PDB entry 7UZZ | electron microscopy, 4.45 A resolution (low resolution: residue-level contacts below are approximate; hydrogen-bond / salt-bridge calls are withheld) | chains G and H of the 11 polymer chains in the assembly

# Chain G
Molecule: 37-nt RNA strand
From: Staphylococcus epidermidis RP62A
Notes: fragment: Staphylococcus epidermidis RP62A CRISPR RNA: Repeat plus Spacer sequence 1
Sequence (37 nucleotides; row label = number of the first residue in the row):
     1 ACGAGAACACGUAUGCCGAAGUAUAUAAAUCAUCAGU
Not modelled in the structure: 31-37

# Chain H
Name: CRISPR system Cms protein Csm4
From: Staphylococcus epidermidis RP62A
UniProtKB: Q5HK92 (Q5HK92_STAEQ); residue numbers follow UniProt; this construct covers 1-304
Chain sequence (304 residues; each row starts with the number of its first residue):
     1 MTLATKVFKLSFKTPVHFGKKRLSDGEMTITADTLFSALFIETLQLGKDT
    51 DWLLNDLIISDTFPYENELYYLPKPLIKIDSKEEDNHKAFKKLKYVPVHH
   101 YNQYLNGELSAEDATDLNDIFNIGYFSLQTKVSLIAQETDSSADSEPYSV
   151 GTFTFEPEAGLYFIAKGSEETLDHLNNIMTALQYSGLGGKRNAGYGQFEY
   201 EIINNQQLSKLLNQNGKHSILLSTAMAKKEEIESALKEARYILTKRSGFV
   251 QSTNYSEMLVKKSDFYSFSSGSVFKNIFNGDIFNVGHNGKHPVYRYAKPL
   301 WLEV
Not modelled in the structure: 1-4, 82-85

# Chain G / chain H interface
Residue-residue contacts - 56 pairs, chain G then chain H:
  A1(G) with Ser-37(H); Phe-40(H); Ile-41(H); Leu-44(H); Gln-251(H); Ser-252(H); His-291(H); Pro-292(H); Val-293(H); Tyr-294(H)
  C2(G) with Thr-34(H); Ser-37(H); Ala-38(H); Ile-41(H); Gly-186(H); Leu-187(H); Gly-188(H); Arg-191(H); Phe-249(H); Gln-251(H); Lys-262(H)
  G3(G) with Gly-19(H); Lys-20(H); Lys-21(H); Arg-22(H); Thr-34(H); Ser-247(H); Gly-248(H); Phe-249(H); Arg-295(H)
  A4(G) with His-17(H); Phe-18(H); Leu-23(H); Gly-188(H); Gly-189(H); Phe-249(H); Gln-251(H)
  G5(G) with Gly-189(H); Lys-190(H); Arg-191(H)
  A6(G) with Asn-192(H)
  A7(G) with Leu-23(H); Val-132(H); Ser-133(H); Leu-134(H); Tyr-148(H)
  C8(G) with Val-132(H); Ser-133(H); Leu-134(H); Ile-135(H)
  A9(G) with Thr-130(H); Lys-131(H); Val-132(H)
  C10(G) with Val-132(H); Leu-134(H); Ser-145(H)
Interface residues without a listed pair, chain G (11 interface residues in all): G11
Interface residues without a listed pair, chain H (47 interface residues in all): Glu-138, Pro-147, Leu-182, Arg-246, Val-250, Thr-253, Glu-257, Met-258

# Summary
The interface between chain G and chain H involves 11 residues on one side and 47 on the other.
Chain G is a 37-nt RNA strand and chain H is CRISPR system Cms protein Csm4, both from Staphylococcus
epidermidis RP62A; the structure, Staphylococcus epidermidis RP62a CRISPR tall effector complex, was
determined by electron microscopy, deposited together with 7UZW, 7UZX, 7UZY, 7V00, 7V01 and 7V02.
